PDB entry 8AE6 | electron microscopy, 2.70 A resolution | chains Q and W of the 4 polymer chains in the assembly

# Chain Q
Molecule: Maintenance of telomere capping protein 5
Source organism: Saccharomyces cerevisiae
Reference sequence: Q03897 (WDR59_YEAST); residues 1-1148 here = UniProt positions 1-1148
Sequence (1148 residues; each row starts with the number of its first residue):
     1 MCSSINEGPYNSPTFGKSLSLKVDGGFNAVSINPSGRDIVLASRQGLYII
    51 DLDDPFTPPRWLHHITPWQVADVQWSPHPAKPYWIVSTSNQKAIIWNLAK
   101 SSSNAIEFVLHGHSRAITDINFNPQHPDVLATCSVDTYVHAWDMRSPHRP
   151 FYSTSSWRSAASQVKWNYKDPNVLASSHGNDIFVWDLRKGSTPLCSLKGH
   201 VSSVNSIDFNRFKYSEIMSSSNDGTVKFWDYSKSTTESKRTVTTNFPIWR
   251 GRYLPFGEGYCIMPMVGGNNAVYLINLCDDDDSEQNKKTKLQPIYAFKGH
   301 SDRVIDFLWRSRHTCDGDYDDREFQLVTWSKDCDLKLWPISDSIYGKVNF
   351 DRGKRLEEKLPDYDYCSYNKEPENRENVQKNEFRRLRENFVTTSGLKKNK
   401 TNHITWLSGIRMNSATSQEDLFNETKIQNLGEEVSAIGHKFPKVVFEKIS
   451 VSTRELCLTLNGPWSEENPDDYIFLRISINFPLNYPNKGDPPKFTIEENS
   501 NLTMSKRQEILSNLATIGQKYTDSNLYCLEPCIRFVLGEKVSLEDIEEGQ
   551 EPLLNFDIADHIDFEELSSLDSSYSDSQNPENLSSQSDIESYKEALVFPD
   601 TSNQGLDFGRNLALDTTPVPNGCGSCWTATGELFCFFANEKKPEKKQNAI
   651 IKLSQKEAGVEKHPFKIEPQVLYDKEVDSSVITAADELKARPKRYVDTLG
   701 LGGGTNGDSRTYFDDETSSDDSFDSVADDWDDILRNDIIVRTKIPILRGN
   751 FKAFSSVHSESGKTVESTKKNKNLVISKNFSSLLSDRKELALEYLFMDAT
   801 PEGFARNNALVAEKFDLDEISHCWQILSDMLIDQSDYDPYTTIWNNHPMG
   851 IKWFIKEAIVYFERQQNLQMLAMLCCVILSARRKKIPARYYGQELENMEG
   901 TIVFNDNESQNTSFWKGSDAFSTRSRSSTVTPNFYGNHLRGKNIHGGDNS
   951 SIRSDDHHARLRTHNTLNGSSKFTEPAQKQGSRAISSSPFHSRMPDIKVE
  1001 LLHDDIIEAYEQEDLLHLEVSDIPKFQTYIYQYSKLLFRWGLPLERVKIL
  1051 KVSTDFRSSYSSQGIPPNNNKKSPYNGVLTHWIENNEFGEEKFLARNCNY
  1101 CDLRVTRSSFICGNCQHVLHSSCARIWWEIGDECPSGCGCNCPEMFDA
Unresolved in the structure: 1-7, 281-285, 375-382, 397-399, 414-426, 540-1148
UniProt features mapped onto this chain:
  - modified residue: S759 (Phosphoserine)

# Chain W
Molecule: Vacuolar membrane-associated protein IML1
Source organism: Saccharomyces cerevisiae
Reference sequence: P47170 (IML1_YEAST); numbering as in UniProt (aligned over 1-1584)
Sequence (1584 residues; numbered 1 to 1584; the number before each row is that of its first residue):
     1 MFAKLHGKKQRPISSINSQTPRTSNTTHANSISLSSGNLIVGSNRNLRQK
    51 KEQFGSQQRASGRKLISNKENDDNVNNGGDNNYDNGERVHRHHIPGLKIK
   101 AYQAELGYHESRFSENLVMLNLVEFPDIKPGDLVELKTYHKNPSASNGDK
   151 KIYFIAKDFDGETKRRAKTSNVSILSGQLQTLLDLPSRSRIWIKLKPNKF
   201 DLQADVVEFNIKDCLLNRGDMWVLSSKLVDTCVFMDQRLAFLDSIRGTIK
   251 GIYRNGKKIVSGYIGEQTRIIFRSESARLIFLIQITDEMWNFEETGEQLF
   301 QKMVNSFFPKIFKKWKDVDTHHTITIAFAISMDLSDTSFKDLTPGESLKN
   351 SQDYFRIVVDQVSIIHWVDIMETLREEFMEIRKDLLNKQTDKGYSVANGR
   401 FSPVIKSNFLELVNFATTILTDPFKQLDLRHTTTHVMIISPGSGLFDVDY
   451 SLLRLTGKKLLSLEMTMDLICLSKAPLHIVPLFRYRDFENKLHHCVPLWL
   501 SVFFWNDHDKKSNSEWTPRCKIYDLQMMGITENELIREVDVEYLQLNKKV
   551 KSLSEFMNDYDKNAFEVKILCAGSNTKQSKKLNSKFDTVFENDVVVKARK
   601 IPATATTTHGNTKFIWRGPKVALPAIKDIQKPNVIPDLSIKTIEASFYDD
   651 CNTTNDKISTPTTSNNDNLEMNDSLVSVRSADNQNTSLALDSLKGLSKRN
   701 SLKDFTQRVITKFISNIDTSKNKKIKSTLLRDDVDNSPLGSNTPLPSSES
   751 KISGLKLQQKGLADENVISKRGNLIIKKNLSIFGLPSNEIMSGSPSSYLG
   801 SSHTRTSSKLSNMSDKAAFITEGQKSKHDDSNTYSLTQQLKHRISETWVD
   851 IKSPSIPVSSEFANELLPIRWKDVWPKYVARKYSKWRSFTTPAELPITIS
   901 DFPSKDDFDRNFIFRNHSVTLNTDQEQYNQTYKDLLRDMIYMRLLTGFQI
   951 CVGRQVEKIELSRESGESETVVNKYLDFNQNDAFKLYLMIDSEIHRITCS
  1001 SSGIIDVERYLRKDEANLFDQVPSYIPLVKTRYESSFRDAMIDPLHVKRE
  1051 SLNWNQIDQVLAGYGDNLIDRKWHGFRAKYVVLPTDIPPNTYSMVINGKS
  1101 ETLNPEEIRVEGLRRLIGSITRSRLRTEKEKKGRKTKREEIQPEVMFYTG
  1151 PLYNFINEQQTSLESSAINFKDSIFVNDNNLLNRNVELSKLAYQIQRGED
  1201 RITLVNRKWHWKKHEKCFVGSEMVNWLIRNFSDIDTREDAIKYGQKVMKE
  1251 GLFVHVLNKHNFLDGHYFYQFSPEYVMDTNKLEKTNSHRSTLSDPKQMLR
  1301 KASTGSSNDPSAMTPFSSVVPAISASNASVADAKEPSRPILMLSNSLVID
  1351 VDPAGKSSKQESCTVHYDRVHNPDHCFHIRLEWLTTTPKLIDDLVGNWSR
  1401 LCERYGLKMIEIPWEELCTIPSVNPFHSFVEIKLAINPWEDPEFKDRELF
  1451 AKSKFYYHVYLLKASGFLLDNRASKFLQNQDIEFDIMYSWGKPQFKYVQY
  1501 IHHTGAYVAELRENGCLFLAPNNIYISRVNPGNIIGKIHSASSSSLDAQK
  1551 VILNFKSTCLDYQKLRSIFLDAKEMWITGKIVED
Unresolved in the structure: 1-98, 507-514, 568-845, 875-885, 964-970, 977-980, 1013-1017, 1064-1069, 1095-1100, 1133-1145, 1161-1338, 1527-1549, 1579-1584
UniProt features mapped onto this chain:
  - modified residue (Phosphoserine): S680, S737
Reported in the primary citation:
  - mutagenesis - R943A: decreased catalytic activity

# Interface between chain Q and chain W
Residue-residue contacts - 36 pairs, chain Q then chain W:
  H64(Q) - T531(W)
  P67(Q) - M528(W)
  W68(Q) - Q526(W)
  W68(Q) - M527(W)
  W68(Q) - M528(W)  hydrophobic
  Q91(Q) - M527(W)  hydrogen bond (side chain-backbone)
  Q91(Q) - M528(W)
  Q91(Q) - G529(W)
  K92(Q) - M528(W)  hydrogen bond (side chain-backbone)
  K92(Q) - G529(W)
  K92(Q) - T531(W)
  I94(Q) - T531(W)
  N104(Q) - N533(W)  hydrogen bond
  I106(Q) - T531(W)
  I106(Q) - N533(W)
  V109(Q) - T531(W)
  H111(Q) - G529(W)  hydrogen bond (side chain-backbone)
  H111(Q) - E534(W)  salt bridge
  R115(Q) - F292(W)
  R115(Q) - Q298(W)
  Y138(Q) - R382(W)
  Y138(Q) - L386(W)
  S153(Q) - A397(W)
  W157(Q) - R382(W)
  W157(Q) - K383(W)
  W157(Q) - L386(W)  hydrophobic
  W157(Q) - N387(W)
  R158(Q) - E380(W)  salt bridge
  R188(Q) - Y394(W)
  K189(Q) - Y394(W)
  G190(Q) - Y394(W)
  G190(Q) - S395(W)
  S191(Q) - N387(W)  hydrogen bond
  S191(Q) - S395(W)  hydrogen bond (backbone-backbone)
  T192(Q) - Y394(W)
  T192(Q) - S395(W)
Other interface residues (no listed pair), chain Q (27 interface residues in all): N90, S103, A105, S114, D136, R149, T154
Other interface residues (no listed pair), chain W (21 interface residues in all): D336, M379, V396, I530

# In short
27 residues of chain Q and 21 residues of chain W are in contact; the contacts include 6 hydrogen bonds and 2
salt bridges. Polar pairs include H111(Q)-E534(W), R158(Q)-E380(W) and Q91(Q)-M527(W). The paper reports that
R943A of chain W reduces catalytic activity.
Chain Q is Maintenance of telomere capping protein 5 and chain W is Vacuolar membrane-associated protein IML1,
both from Saccharomyces cerevisiae; the structure, Cryo-EM structure of the SEA complex wing (SEACIT), was
determined by electron microscopy (same publication as 8ADL).
